PDB entry 5MZC | X-ray diffraction, 1.82 A resolution | chain A

[Chain A]
Name: Kynurenine 3-monooxygenase
Source organism: Pseudomonas fluorescens
Notes: EC 1.14.13.9; engineered mutation(s): C252S C461S
UniProtKB: Q84HF5 (KMO_PSEFL); residue numbers follow UniProt; this construct covers 1-461
Amino-acid sequence (461 residues; row label = number of the first residue in the row):
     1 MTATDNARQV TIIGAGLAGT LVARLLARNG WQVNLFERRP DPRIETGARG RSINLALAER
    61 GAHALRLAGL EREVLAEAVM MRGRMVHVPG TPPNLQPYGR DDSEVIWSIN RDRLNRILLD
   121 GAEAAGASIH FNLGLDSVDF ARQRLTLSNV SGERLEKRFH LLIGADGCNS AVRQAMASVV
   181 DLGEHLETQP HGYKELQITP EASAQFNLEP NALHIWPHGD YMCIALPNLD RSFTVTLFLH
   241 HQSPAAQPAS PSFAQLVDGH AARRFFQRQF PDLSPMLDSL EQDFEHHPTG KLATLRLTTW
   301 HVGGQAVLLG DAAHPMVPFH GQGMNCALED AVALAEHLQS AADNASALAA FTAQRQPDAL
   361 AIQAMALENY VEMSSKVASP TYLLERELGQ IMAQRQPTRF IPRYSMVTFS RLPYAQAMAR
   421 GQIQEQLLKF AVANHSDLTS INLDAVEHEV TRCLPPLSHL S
Disordered / not traced: 1-6, 376-378, 458-461
Differences from the reference sequence: conflict Ser252 (Cys in Q84HF5), Ser461 (Cys in Q84HF5)
Ligand contacts:
  - 8EQ (3-(5-chloranyl-6-ethoxy-2-oxidanylidene-1,3-benzoxazol-3-yl)propanoic acid), molecule 1: Ala15, Glu37, Arg39, Pro42, Arg111, Asp112, Asn115, Leu119, Phe131
  - 8EQ, molecule 2: Ala56, Arg84, Tyr98, Ile106, Leu213, Ile215, Met222, Ile224, Leu226, Thr236, Phe238, Pro318, Phe319, His320, Gly321, Asn369, Met373, Tyr404
  - 8EQ, molecule 3: Gln426, Leu427, Phe430, Ala431, His435, Asn442, Ala445, Val446, Glu449
  - FAD (flavin-adenine dinucleotide): Ile13, Gly14, Ala15, Gly16, Leu17, Ala18, Gly19, Phe36, Glu37, Arg38, Arg39, Leu55, Ala56, Arg111, Leu133, Gly134, Leu135, Ala165, Asp166, Gly167, Ala171, Tyr193, Leu292, Leu309, Gly310, Asp311, Pro318, Gly321, Gln322, Gly323, Met324, Asn325, Ala327
Swiss-Prot annotation at these positions:
  - binding site (FAD): Leu17, Ala18, Glu37 to Arg39, Ala56, Arg111, Leu135, Asp311, Met324, Asn325
  - binding site (L-kynurenine): Arg84, Tyr98, Asn369, Tyr404
  - mutagenesis: Arg84 (R84A: Abolishes kynurenine 3-monooxygenase activity), Tyr98 (Y98A/F: Abolishes kynurenine 3-monooxygenase activity), Phe319 to His320 (Abolishes NADPH oxidase activity), His320 (H320A: Slightly decreases NADPH oxidase activity), Asn369 (N369A: Decreases kynurenine 3-monooxygenase activity; N369D: Abolishes kynurenine 3-monooxygenase activity), Glu372 (E372A/Q: Strongly decreases kynurenine 3-monooxygenase activity), Met373 (M373A: Abolishes kynurenine 3-monooxygenase activity; M373L: Decreases kynurenine 3-monooxygenase activity), Tyr404 (Y404A: Abolishes kynurenine 3-monooxygenase activity; Y404F: Decreases kynurenine 3-monooxygenase activity)
Reported in the primary citation:
  - binding site for 8EQ: Tyr98

[Overview]
Ligands of chain A: flavin-adenine dinucleotide and 3 copies of compound 8EQ. UniProt lists 11 FAD-binding
residues, 4 L-kynurenine-binding residues and 8 mutagenesis sites. The paper reports a binding site for 8EQ at
Tyr98.
Chain A is Kynurenine 3-monooxygenase (Pseudomonas fluorescens); the structure, Pseudomonas fluorescens
kynurenine 3-monooxygenase (KMO) in complex with
3-(5-chloro-6-ethoxy-2-oxo-2,3-dihydro-1,3-benzoxazol-3-yl)propanoic acid, was determined by X-ray diffraction
together with 5MZI and 5MZK from the same study.
